PDB entry 4LZD | X-ray diffraction, 1.85 A resolution | chain A

# Chain A
Molecule: DNA-directed DNA/RNA polymerase mu
Organism: Homo sapiens
Notes: EC 2.7.7.7; fragment: Polymerase Mu Loop2 deletion variant
UniProt: Q9NP87 (DPOLM_HUMAN); numbering as in UniProt; present here: 132-397, 411-494
Sequence (356 residues; each row starts with the number of its first residue; note: 12 numbers in that range are skipped by the numbering (no residue carries them; nothing is unmodelled there)):
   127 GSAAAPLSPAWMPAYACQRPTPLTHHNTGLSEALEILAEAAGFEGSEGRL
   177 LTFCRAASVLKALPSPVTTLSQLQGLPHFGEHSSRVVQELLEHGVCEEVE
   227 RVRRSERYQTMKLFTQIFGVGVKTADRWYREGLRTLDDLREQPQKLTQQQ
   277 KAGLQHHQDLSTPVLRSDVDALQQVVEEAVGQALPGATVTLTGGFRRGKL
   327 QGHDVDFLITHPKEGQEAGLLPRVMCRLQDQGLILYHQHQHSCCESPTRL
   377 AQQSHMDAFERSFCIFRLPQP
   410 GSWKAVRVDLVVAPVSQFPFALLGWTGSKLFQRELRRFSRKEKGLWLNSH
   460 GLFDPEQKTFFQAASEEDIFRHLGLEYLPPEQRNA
Unresolved in the structure: 127-136, 370-380
Construct notes: expression tag (127-131); insertion (410)
Bound ions: Na+: Thr241, Ile243, Val246
UniProt features mapped onto this chain:
  - region: Arg323 to Asp332 (Involved in ssDNA binding)
  - binding site (Mg(2+)): Asp330, Asp332, Asp418
  - site: Gly433 (Responsible for the low discrimination between dNTP and rNTP)
Reported in the primary citation:
  - conformationally variable residues (loop rearrangement, order/disorder transition): His365 to Cys369, His381 to Asp383, Phe385, Trp434
  - contacts within the chain: Met382-Trp434, Phe385-Val421 (backbone contact), Phe385-Ala422 (backbone contact), Phe385-Val420, Phe385-Pro423, Phe385-Gln426, Phe385-His459
  - mutagenesis - H363A, H363P, M382A: decreased catalytic activity (single-nucleotide gap-filling activity)
  - mutagenesis - H363P: decreased catalytic activity on single-stranded substrate
  - mutagenesis - H363A (93 +/- 4 %), H363P (84 +/- 5 %): unchanged catalytic activity on substrate with complementary ends
  - mutagenesis - H363A (57 +/- 4 %), H363P (25 +/- 3%): decreased catalytic activity on substrate lacking complementarity
  - mutagenesis - M382A, F385A: decreased catalytic activity on template-independent synthesis
  - mutagenesis - M382A: decreased catalytic activity on DSB substrate with complementary ends
  - mutagenesis - M382A: decreased catalytic activity on DSB substrates lacking complementarity
  - mutagenesis - F385A: unchanged catalytic activity on gap filling
  - mutagenesis - F385A: unchanged catalytic activity on DSB substrates with complementary ends
  - mutagenesis - F385A: abolished catalytic activity on noncomplementary ends

# Summary
Thr241, Ile243 and Val246 coordinate Na+. Curated annotation (UniProt) lists 3 Mg2+-binding residues. From the
paper: H363A, H363P and M382A reduce catalytic activity (single-nucleotide gap-filling activity);
conformational variability at His365, His381 and Phe385 among others.
Chain A is DNA-directed DNA/RNA polymerase mu (Homo sapiens); the structure, Human DNA polymerase mu-
Apoenzyme, was determined by X-ray diffraction, deposited together with 4LZG, 4M04 and 4M0A.
